Entry 7OD7 (electron microscopy, 2.80 A resolution); this record covers chains B and A of the 5 polymer chains in the assembly.

== Chain B (and A) ==
Name: Capsid protein
Organism: Hepatitis B virus genotype D subtype ayw (isolate France/Tiollais/1979)
Notes: chain A of this document is another copy of the same molecule, construct and numbering; everything in this record applies to it too
Reference sequence: P03146 (CAPSD_HBVD3); residues 1-183 here = UniProt positions 1-183
Sequence (183 residues; numbered 1 to 183; the number before each row is that of its first residue):
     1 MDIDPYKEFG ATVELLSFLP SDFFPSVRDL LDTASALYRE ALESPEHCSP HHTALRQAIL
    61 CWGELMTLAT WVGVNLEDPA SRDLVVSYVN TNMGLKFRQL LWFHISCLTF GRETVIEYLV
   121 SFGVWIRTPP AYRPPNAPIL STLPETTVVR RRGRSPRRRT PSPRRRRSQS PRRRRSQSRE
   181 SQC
Unresolved in the structure: 151-183 (chain A: 144-183)
Swiss-Prot annotation at these positions:
  - region: S155 to Q177 (3 X 8 AA repeats of S-P-R-R-R-[PR]-S-Q), Q177 to C183 (RNA binding)
  - motif: R158 to R175 (Bipartite nuclear localization signal)
  - modified residue (Phosphoserine): S155, S162, S170
From the paper describing this entry:
  - binding site for Sllrgm: E77, D78

== Chain B / chain A interface ==
Residue-residue contacts (64; chain B residue first):
  M1(B) with S35(A); R39(A); L42(A), hydrophobic; E43(A)
  D2(B) with E43(A)
  I3(B) with I59(A), hydrophobic; L60(A), hydrophobic
  K7(B) with E43(A), hydrogen bond (side chain-backbone); P45(A)
  E8(B) with H47(A), salt bridge; T53(A), hydrogen bond; R56(A), salt bridge
  F9(B) with H47(A)
  S35(B) with M1(A)
  R39(B) with M1(A)
  L42(B) with M1(A), hydrophobic; I3(A)
  E43(B) with M1(A); D2(A), hydrogen bond (side chain-backbone); K7(A), hydrogen bond (backbone-side chain)
  P45(B) with K7(A); E8(A)
  E46(B) with E8(A)
  H47(B) with E8(A), hydrogen bond (side chain-backbone); F9(A); P50(A)
  P50(B) with H47(A)
  T53(B) with E8(A), hydrogen bond; P50(A)
  A54(B) with Q57(A)
  R56(B) with E8(A), salt bridge
  Q57(B) with A54(A); Q57(A); L100(A)
  I59(B) with I3(A), hydrophobic
  L60(B) with I3(A), hydrophobic; P5(A), hydrophobic
  C61(B) with C61(A), hydrogen bond
  E64(B) with M93(A); K96(A), salt bridge
  L65(B) with L65(A), hydrophobic
  T67(B) with Y88(A)
  L68(B) with L68(A), hydrophobic; Y88(A), hydrophobic; M93(A), hydrophobic
  W71(B) with L84(A), hydrophobic; Y88(A)
  N75(B) with L84(A)
  L76(B) with L84(A), hydrophobic
  D78(B) with E77(A); D78(A); S81(A)
  A80(B) with E77(A)
  S81(B) with L76(A); S81(A)
  L84(B) with W71(A)
  V85(B) with W71(A), hydrophobic; L76(A), hydrophobic
  Y88(B) with L68(A), hydrophobic; W71(A)
  M93(B) with E64(A); L68(A), hydrophobic
  K96(B) with E64(A), salt bridge
  L100(B) with Q57(A)
Interface residues without a listed pair, chain B (43 interface residues in all): P5, S44, V72, V89, F97, R112
Interface residues without a listed pair, chain A (43 interface residues in all): A34, S44, E46, T67, V72, N75, V85, V89, F97

== In short ==
The chain B/chain A interface involves 43 residues from each chain, with 7 hydrogen bonds and 5 salt bridges.
Among the polar pairs are E8(B)-H47(A), E8(B)-R56(A) and E64(B)-K96(A). The paper reports a binding site for
Sllrgm at E77(B) and D78(B).
Chain B and chain A are both Capsid protein (Hepatitis B virus genotype D subtype ayw (isolate
France/Tiollais/1979)); the structure, Hepatitis B core protein + SLLGRM, was determined by electron
microscopy together with 7OD6, 7OD8, 7OEN, 7OEV and 7OEW from the same study.
